PDB entry 3WJM | X-ray diffraction, 2.80 A resolution | chains E and F of the 6 polymer chains in the assembly

[Chain E (and F)]
Name: Arylphorin
Organism: Bombyx mori
Notes: chain F of this document is another copy of the same molecule, construct and numbering; everything in this record applies to it too
UniProtKB: Q1HPP4 (Q1HPP4_BOMMO); numbering as in UniProt (aligned over 1-703)
Sequence (703 residues; numbered 1 to 703; the number before each row is that of its first residue):
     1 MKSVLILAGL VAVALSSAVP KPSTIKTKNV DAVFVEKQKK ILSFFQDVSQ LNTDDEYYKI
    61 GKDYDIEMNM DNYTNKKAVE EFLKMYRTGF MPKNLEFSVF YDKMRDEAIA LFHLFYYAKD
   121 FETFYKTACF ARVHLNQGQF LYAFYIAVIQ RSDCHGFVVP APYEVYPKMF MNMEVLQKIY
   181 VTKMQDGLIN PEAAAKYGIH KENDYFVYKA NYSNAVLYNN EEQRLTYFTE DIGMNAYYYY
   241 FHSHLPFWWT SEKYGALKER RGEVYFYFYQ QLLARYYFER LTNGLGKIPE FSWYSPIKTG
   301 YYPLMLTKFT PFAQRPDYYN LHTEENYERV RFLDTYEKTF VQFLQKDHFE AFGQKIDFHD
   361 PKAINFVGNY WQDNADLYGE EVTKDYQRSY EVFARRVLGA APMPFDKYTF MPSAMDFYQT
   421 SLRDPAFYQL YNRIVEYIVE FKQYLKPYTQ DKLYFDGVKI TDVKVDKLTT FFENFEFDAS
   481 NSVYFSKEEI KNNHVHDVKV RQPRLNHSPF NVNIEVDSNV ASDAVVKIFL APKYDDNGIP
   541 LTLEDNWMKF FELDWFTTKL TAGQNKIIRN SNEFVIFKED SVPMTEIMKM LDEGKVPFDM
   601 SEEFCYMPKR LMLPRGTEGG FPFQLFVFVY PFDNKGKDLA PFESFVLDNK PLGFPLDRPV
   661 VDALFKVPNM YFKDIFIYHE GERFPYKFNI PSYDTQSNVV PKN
Unresolved in the structure: 1-23, 693-703
Glycans and other covalent adducts: N-acetylglucosamine (NAG) linked to Asn211
From the paper describing this entry:
  - post-translational modification sites: Asn211
  - binding site for N-acetylglucosamine: Asn211

[Interface between chain E and chain F]
Pairs across the interface - 28 pairs, chain E then chain F:
  Lys84(E) - Leu664(F)
  Thr88(E) - Ala663(F)
  Tyr294(E) - Lys338(F)
  His322(E) - Ser292(F)  hydrogen bond
  His322(E) - Ser295(F)
  Glu324(E) - Glu290(F)
  Glu324(E) - Lys298(F)  salt bridge
  Tyr327(E) - Phe291(F)
  Tyr327(E) - Ser292(F)
  Tyr327(E) - Ser295(F)
  Glu328(E) - Glu440(F)
  Arg331(E) - Phe291(F)
  Arg331(E) - Glu337(F)
  Arg331(E) - Arg433(F)
  Arg331(E) - Tyr437(F)  hydrogen bond
  Asp334(E) - Lys338(F)  salt bridge
  Thr335(E) - Lys338(F)
  Thr335(E) - Val341(F)
  Thr335(E) - Gln342(F)
  Thr339(E) - Gln342(F)  hydrogen bond
  Thr339(E) - Gln345(F)
  Gln342(E) - Gln342(F)  hydrogen bond
  Phe352(E) - Gln345(F)
  Tyr370(E) - Gln345(F)
  Tyr386(E) - Asp347(F)
  Tyr386(E) - His359(F)
  Tyr386(E) - Tyr444(F)  hydrogen bond (backbone-side chain)
  Lys407(E) - Glu544(F)  salt bridge
Other interface residues (no listed pair), chain E (21 interface residues in all): Phe332, Tyr336, Gly353, Arg388, Phe405
Other interface residues (no listed pair), chain F (25 interface residues in all): Pro289, Tyr294, His348, Gln443, Asn537, Ile539

[Summary]
21 residues of chain E face 25 of chain F across their interface, with 5 hydrogen bonds and 3 salt bridges.
Polar contacts include Glu324(E)-Lys298(F), Asp334(E)-Lys338(F) and Lys407(E)-Glu544(F). N-acetylglucosamine
is covalently linked to Asn211(E). The paper reports a binding site for N-acetylglucosamine at Asn211(E); a
modification site at Asn211(E).
Both chains are Arylphorin (Bombyx mori). Entry 3WJM (Crystal structure of Bombyx mori Sp2/Sp3 heterohexamer)
was determined by X-ray diffraction.
